4PI3 - chain A; structure by X-ray diffraction, 1.27 A resolution.

# Chain A
Name: Cruzipain
From: Trypanosoma cruzi
Notes: EC 3.4.22.51
Reference sequence: P25779 (CYSP_TRYCR); residues 0-215 here correspond to UniProt positions 122-337 (UniProt number = residue number + 122)
Chain sequence (216 residues; row label = number of the first residue in the row; numbering starts at 0):
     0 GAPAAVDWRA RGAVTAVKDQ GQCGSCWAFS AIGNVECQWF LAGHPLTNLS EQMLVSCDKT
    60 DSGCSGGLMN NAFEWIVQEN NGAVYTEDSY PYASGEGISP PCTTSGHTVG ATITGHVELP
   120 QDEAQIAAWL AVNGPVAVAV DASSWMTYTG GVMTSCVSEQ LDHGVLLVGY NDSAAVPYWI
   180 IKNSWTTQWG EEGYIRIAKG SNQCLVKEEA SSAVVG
Unresolved in the structure: 0
Cystine bridges: Cys-22/Cys-63, Cys-56/Cys-101, Cys-155/Cys-203
Glycans and other covalent adducts: compound 2V5 linked to Cys-25
Small-molecule neighbours: 2V5 (N-[(2S)-5-(carbamimidamidooxy)-1-oxo-1-{[(1E,3S)-5-phenyl-1-(phenylsulfonyl)pent-1-en-3-yl]amino}pentan-2-yl]-4-methylpiperazine-1-carboxamide): Gln-19, Gly-23, Trp-26, Ser-61, Cys-63, Ser-64, Gly-65, Gly-66, Leu-67, Ala-138, Ala-141, Ser-142, Met-145, Leu-160, Asp-161, His-162, Gly-163, Trp-184, Glu-208
What the authors report for this chain:
  - binding site for 2V5: Gln-19, Cys-25, Gly-66, Asp-161, Trp-184, Glu-208
  - catalytic residues: Cys-25

# In short
Compound 2V5 is covalently linked to Cys-25. From the paper: the catalytic residue Cys-25; a binding site for
2V5 at Gln-19, Cys-25 and Gly-66 among others.
Chain A is Cruzipain (Trypanosoma cruzi); the structure, Crystal structure analysis of cruzain bound to vinyl
sulfone analog of WRR-483 (WRR-666), was determined by X-ray diffraction (same publication as 4XUI).
